PDB entry 6WW6 | X-ray diffraction, 3.80 A resolution | chains B and F of the 6 polymer chains in the assembly

# Chain B
Protein: Response regulator
Source organism: Enterococcus faecalis
UniProtKB: A0A1Q1FU69 (A0A1Q1FU69_ENTFL); numbering as in UniProt (aligned over 1-190)
Sequence (192 residues; numbered -1 to 190; the number before each row is that of its first residue; numbers below 1 keep their minus sign (Ser-1 is residue -1)):
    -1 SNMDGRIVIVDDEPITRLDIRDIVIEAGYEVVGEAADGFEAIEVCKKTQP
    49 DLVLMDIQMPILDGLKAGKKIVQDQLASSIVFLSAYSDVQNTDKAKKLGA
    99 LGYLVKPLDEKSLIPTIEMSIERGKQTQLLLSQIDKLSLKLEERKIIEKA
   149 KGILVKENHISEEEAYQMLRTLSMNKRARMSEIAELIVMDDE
Construct notes: expression tag (-1 to 0)
Metal / ion sites: beryllium trifluoride ion near Asp54 (its only coordinating residue here)
What the authors report for this chain:
  - binding site for beryllium trifluoride ion: Asp54
  - post-translational modification sites: Asp54 (citing earlier work)
  - binding site for eutP P2: Lys143, Lys147, Lys149, Glu160, Tyr164, Met172, Asn173, Arg175
  - binding site for eutP P2: Tyr164
  - binding site for eutP P2 (chain F): Arg142, Arg168, Arg177
  - binding site for eutP P2: Arg168
  - mutagenesis - R142A (8-fold), K143A/K147A (5-fold), E160A, Y164A (55-fold): decreased binding to eutP P2 (chain F)
  - mutagenesis - M172A, N173A/R175A/R177A: abolished binding to eutP P2 (chain F)

# Chain F
Molecule: eutP P2
Source organism: Enterococcus faecalis
Sequence (54 nucleotides; each row starts with the number of its first residue; numbers below 1 keep their minus sign (G-2 is residue -2)):
    -2 GGGAAUCAGAAACACAAUGGCGUGUUUUAACAAAUCGGCAAAGGAGCCCA
    48 AGAC
Disordered / not traced: -2 to 6, 24-51
Construct notes: expression tag (-2 to -1)

# How chain B and chain F interact
Residue-residue contacts (28; chain B residue first):
  Arg142(B) - G16(F)  hydrogen bond to the base
  Lys149(B) - G16(F)  hydrogen bond to the base
  Glu160(B) - G16(F)  hydrogen bond to the base
  Tyr164(B) - U15(F)  hydrogen bond to the phosphate
  Tyr164(B) - G16(F)  hydrogen bond to the base
  Arg168(B) - A14(F)  sugar contact
  Arg168(B) - G16(F)  hydrogen bond to the sugar
  Arg168(B) - G17(F)  hydrogen bond to the phosphate
  Arg168(B) - C18(F)  salt bridge to the phosphate
  Ser171(B) - A13(F)  hydrogen bond to the sugar
  Met172(B) - A13(F)  sugar contact
  Met172(B) - A14(F)  sugar contact
  Met172(B) - G17(F)  sugar contact
  Met172(B) - C18(F)  sugar contact
  Met172(B) - G19(F)  sugar contact
  Met172(B) - U20(F)  sugar contact
  Asn173(B) - G19(F)  hydrogen bond to the sugar
  Asn173(B) - U20(F)  hydrogen bond to the sugar
  Arg175(B) - C12(F)  hydrogen bond to the sugar
  Arg175(B) - A13(F)  sugar contact
  Arg175(B) - G19(F)  base contact
  Arg175(B) - U20(F)  hydrogen bond to the sugar
  Arg175(B) - G21(F)  sugar contact
  Ala176(B) - A13(F)  phosphate contact
  Arg177(B) - A13(F)  salt bridge to the phosphate
  Arg177(B) - A14(F)  phosphate contact
  Met178(B) - A13(F)  phosphate contact
  Met178(B) - A14(F)  hydrogen bond to the phosphate
Interface residues without a listed pair, chain B (13 interface residues in all): Glu161

# Overview
The interface between chain B and chain F involves 13 residues on one side and 10 on the other; the contacts
include 13 hydrogen bonds and 2 salt bridges. Among the polar pairs are Arg142(B)-G16(F), Lys149(B)-G16(F) and
Glu160(B)-G16(F). The paper reports a binding site for eutP P2 at Lys143(B), Lys147(B) and Lys149(B) among
others; R142A, K143A/K147A and E160A of chain B, among others, reduce binding to eutP P2 (chain F); 6
substitutions were tested in all.
Here chain B is Response regulator and chain F is eutP P2, both from Enterococcus faecalis. Entry 6WW6
(Crystal structure of EutV bound to RNA) was determined by X-ray diffraction (same publication as 6WSH).
